PDB entry 6IFU | electron microscopy, 3.05 A resolution | chains D and H of the 10 polymer chains in the assembly

[Chain D]
Protein: Type III-A CRISPR-associated RAMP protein Csm3
Organism: Streptococcus thermophilus ND03
Reference sequence: A0A2U2M035 (A0A2U2M035_STRTR); residue numbers follow UniProt; this construct covers 1-220
Amino-acid sequence (220 residues; numbered 1 to 220; the number before each row is that of its first residue):
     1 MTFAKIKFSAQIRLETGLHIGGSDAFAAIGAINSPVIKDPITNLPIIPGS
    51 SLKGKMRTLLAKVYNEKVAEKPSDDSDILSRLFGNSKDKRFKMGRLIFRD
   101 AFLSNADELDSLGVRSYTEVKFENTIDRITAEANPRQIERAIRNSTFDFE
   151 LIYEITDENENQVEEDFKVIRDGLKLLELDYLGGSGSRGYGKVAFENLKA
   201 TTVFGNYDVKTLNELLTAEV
Disordered / not traced: 1, 219-220
Construct notes: engineered mutation Asn-33 (Asp in A0A2U2M035)
From the paper describing this entry:
  - binding site for crRNA: Pro-135, Arg-136

[Chain H]
Protein: Type III-A CRISPR-associated RAMP protein Csm5
Organism: Streptococcus thermophilus ND03
Reference sequence: A0A2U2M038 (A0A2U2M038_STRTR); numbering as in UniProt (aligned over 1-357)
Amino-acid sequence (357 residues; row label = number of the first residue in the row):
     1 MKNDYRTFKLSLLTLAPIHIGNGEKYTSREFIYENKKFYFPDMGKFYNKM
    51 VEKRLAEKFEAFLIQTRPNARNNRLISFLNDNRIAERSFGGYSISETGLE
   101 SDKNPNSAGAINEVNKFIRDAFGNPYIPGSSLKGAIRTILMNTTPKWNNE
   151 NAVNDFGRFPKENKNLIPWGPKKGKEYDDLFNAIRVSDSKPFDNKSLILV
   201 QKWDYSAKTNKAKPLPLYRESISPLTKIEFEITTTTDEAGRLIEELGKRA
   251 QAFYKDYKAFFLSEFPDDKIQANLQYPIYLGAGSGAWTKTLFKQADGILQ
   301 RRYSRMKTKMVKKGVLKLTKAPLKTVKIPSGNHSLVKNHESFYEMGKANF
   351 MIKEIDK
Disordered / not traced: 1-2, 102-105, 326-333, 356-357

[Interface between chain D and chain H]
Pairs across the interface (64; chain D residue first):
  Thr-16(D) / Asp-188(H)  hydrogen bond
  Leu-59(D) / Tyr-5(H)
  Leu-112(D) / Phe-122(H)  hydrophobic
  Gly-113(D) / Ala-121(H)
  Gly-113(D) / Phe-122(H)
  Val-114(D) / Ala-121(H)
  Val-114(D) / Phe-122(H)  hydrophobic
  Glu-119(D) / Asp-120(H)
  Glu-119(D) / Ala-121(H)
  Lys-121(D) / Tyr-126(H)  hydrogen bond
  Lys-121(D) / Pro-128(H)
  Lys-121(D) / Ser-130(H)
  Phe-122(D) / Asn-22(H)
  Thr-125(D) / Lys-164(H)
  Ile-126(D) / Lys-289(H)
  Asp-127(D) / Pro-160(H)
  Asp-127(D) / Lys-161(H)
  Asp-127(D) / Glu-162(H)  hydrogen bond (side chain-backbone)
  Asp-127(D) / Lys-164(H)
  Asp-127(D) / Lys-289(H)
  Arg-128(D) / Gly-134(H)
  Arg-128(D) / Arg-137(H)
  Arg-128(D) / Thr-138(H)
  Arg-128(D) / Met-141(H)  hydrogen bond
  Arg-128(D) / Glu-162(H)  hydrogen bond (backbone-side chain)
  Arg-128(D) / Lys-289(H)
  Arg-128(D) / Thr-290(H)
  Arg-128(D) / Leu-291(H)  hydrogen bond (backbone-backbone)
  Ile-129(D) / Ala-152(H)  hydrophobic
  Ile-129(D) / Phe-159(H)
  Ile-129(D) / Lys-161(H)
  Ile-129(D) / Glu-162(H)
  Ile-129(D) / Ile-298(H)  hydrophobic
  Thr-130(D) / Phe-159(H)
  Thr-130(D) / Pro-160(H)  hydrogen bond (side chain-backbone)
  Thr-130(D) / Ile-298(H)
  Thr-130(D) / Leu-299(H)
  Thr-130(D) / Arg-302(H)  hydrogen bond (backbone-side chain)
  Ala-131(D) / Leu-299(H)  hydrophobic
  Ala-131(D) / Arg-302(H)
  Glu-132(D) / Pro-160(H)
  Glu-132(D) / Arg-302(H)
  Arg-140(D) / Tyr-126(H)  hydrogen bond
  Arg-140(D) / Asp-188(H)  salt bridge
  Ile-142(D) / Ala-121(H)  hydrophobic
  Arg-143(D) / Lys-190(H)
  Arg-143(D) / Pro-191(H)
  Asn-144(D) / Phe-122(H)
  Lys-175(D) / Asn-3(H)
  Leu-179(D) / Tyr-5(H)
  Asp-180(D) / Tyr-5(H)  hydrogen bond
  Asp-180(D) / Arg-185(H)  salt bridge
  Tyr-181(D) / Asn-182(H)
  Tyr-181(D) / Arg-185(H)
  Ser-187(D) / Lys-133(H)  hydrogen bond
  Ser-187(D) / Ile-184(H)
  Ser-187(D) / Arg-185(H)
  Ser-187(D) / Val-186(H)  hydrogen bond (backbone-backbone)
  Arg-188(D) / Gly-129(H)
  Arg-188(D) / Ser-130(H)  hydrogen bond (backbone-backbone)
  Arg-188(D) / Val-186(H)
  Arg-188(D) / Asp-188(H)
  Gly-189(D) / Val-186(H)  hydrogen bond (backbone-backbone)
  Gly-189(D) / Asp-188(H)
Interface residues without a listed pair, chain D (34 interface residues in all): Leu-109, Arg-115, Ser-116, Glu-123, Gly-186, Tyr-190, Lys-192
Interface residues without a listed pair, chain H (41 interface residues in all): Arg-119, Asn-151, Phe-181, Ser-187, Ser-189, Gln-294, Ala-295

[In short]
34 residues of chain D face 41 of chain H across their interface; the contacts include 14 hydrogen bonds and 2
salt bridges. Among the polar pairs are Arg-140(D)/Asp-188(H), Asp-180(D)/Arg-185(H) and Thr-16(D)/Asp-188(H).
The paper reports a binding site for crRNA at Pro-135(D) and Arg-136(D).
Chain D is Type III-A CRISPR-associated RAMP protein Csm3 and chain H is Type III-A CRISPR-associated RAMP
protein Csm5, both from Streptococcus thermophilus ND03; the structure, Cryo-EM structure of type III-A
Csm-CTR2-dsDNA complex, was determined by electron microscopy, deposited together with 6IFK, 6IFL, 6IFN, 6IFR,
6IFY, 6IFZ and 6IG0.
